PDB entry 8X4S | X-ray diffraction, 2.70 A resolution | chains I and J

Chain I:
Protein: L-tryptophan decarboxylase
Source organism: Psilocybe cubensis
Notes: EC 4.1.1.105
Reference sequence: P0DPA6 (PSID_PSICU); numbering as in UniProt (aligned over 1-402)
Amino-acid sequence (402 residues; row label = number of the first residue in the row):
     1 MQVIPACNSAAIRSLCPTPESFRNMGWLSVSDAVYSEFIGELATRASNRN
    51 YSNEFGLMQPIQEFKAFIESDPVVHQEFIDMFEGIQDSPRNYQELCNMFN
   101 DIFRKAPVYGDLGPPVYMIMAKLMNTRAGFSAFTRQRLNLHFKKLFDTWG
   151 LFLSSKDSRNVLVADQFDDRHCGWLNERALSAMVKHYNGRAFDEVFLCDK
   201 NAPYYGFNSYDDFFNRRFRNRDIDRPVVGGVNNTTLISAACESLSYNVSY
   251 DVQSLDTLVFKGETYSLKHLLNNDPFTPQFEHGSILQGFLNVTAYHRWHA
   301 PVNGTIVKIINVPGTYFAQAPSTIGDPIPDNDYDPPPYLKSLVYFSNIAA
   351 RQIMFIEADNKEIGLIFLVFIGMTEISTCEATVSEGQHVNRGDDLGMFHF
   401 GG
Not modelled in the structure: 1-56
Small-molecule neighbours: A1LWG ((2R)-2-[2-(1H-indol-3-yl)ethylamino]propanoic acid): Leu112, Gly113, Pro114, Tyr117, Gly288, Phe289, Leu290, Asn291, Val292, His296, Tyr338, Leu339, Ile371, Gly372, Met373, Thr374, Ile376, Phe398
What the authors report for this chain:
  - binding site for A1LWG: Leu112, Pro114, Tyr117, Phe289, Leu290, Val292, His296, Tyr338, Leu339, Met373, Thr374, Ile376, Phe398
  - mutagenesis - L112A, F289A, Y338A: increased catalytic activity
  - mutagenesis - Y117A: decreased catalytic activity
  - mutagenesis - L290A, H296A: abolished catalytic activity on L-tryptophan
  - mutagenesis - G402A: unchanged catalytic activity on L-tryptophan
  - mutagenesis - W27A: increased catalytic activity on L-tryptophan
  - mutagenesis - P114G, M373A, F398A: decreased stability
  - catalytic residues: His296
  - catalytic residues: Glu242 (proposed by the authors, not directly observed)

Chain J:
Protein: L-tryptophan decarboxylase
Source organism: Psilocybe cubensis
Notes: EC 4.1.1.105
Reference sequence: P0DPA6 (PSID_PSICU); residues 404-439 here = UniProt positions 404-439
Amino-acid sequence (36 residues; numbered 404 to 439; the number before each row is that of its first residue):
   404 SFALGLRKDCRAEIVEKFTEPGTVIRINEVVAALKA
Not modelled in the structure: 438-439
Glycans and other covalent adducts: (2R)-2-[2-(1H-indol-3-yl)ethylamino]propanoic acid (A1LWG) linked to Ser404

Chain I / chain J interface:
Residue-residue contacts - 100 pairs, chain I then chain J:
  His186(I) - Val427(J)
  His186(I) - Arg429(J)  hydrogen bond (backbone-side chain)
  Phe218(I) - Ile430(J)  hydrophobic
  Arg225(I) - Arg429(J)
  Arg225(I) - Ile430(J)
  Arg225(I) - Asn431(J)  hydrogen bond (backbone-side chain)
  Pro226(I) - Asn431(J)
  Val228(I) - Asn431(J)
  Val228(I) - Glu432(J)
  Val228(I) - Val433(J)  hydrophobic
  Thr235(I) - Ala436(J)
  Thr235(I) - Leu437(J)  hydrogen bond (backbone-backbone)
  Leu236(I) - Ala435(J)
  Leu236(I) - Ala436(J)  hydrophobic
  Ile237(I) - Leu407(J)  hydrophobic
  Ile237(I) - Leu409(J)  hydrophobic
  Ile237(I) - Glu432(J)
  Ile237(I) - Val433(J)
  Ile237(I) - Val434(J)  hydrogen bond (backbone-backbone)
  Ile237(I) - Ala435(J)  hydrogen bond (backbone-backbone)
  Ser238(I) - Asn431(J)  hydrogen bond (side chain-backbone)
  Ser238(I) - Glu432(J)
  Ser238(I) - Val434(J)
  Ala239(I) - Ile428(J)  hydrophobic
  Ala239(I) - Arg429(J)
  Ala239(I) - Ile430(J)
  Ala239(I) - Asn431(J)  hydrogen bond (backbone-backbone)
  Ala239(I) - Glu432(J)  hydrogen bond (backbone-backbone)
  Ala239(I) - Val434(J)  hydrophobic
  Ala240(I) - Ile430(J)
  Cys241(I) - Phe405(J)  hydrophobic
  Cys241(I) - Ile428(J)
  Cys241(I) - Ile430(J)  hydrophobic
  Glu242(I) - Ile428(J)
  Glu242(I) - Arg429(J)
  Glu242(I) - Ile430(J)  hydrogen bond (side chain-backbone)
  Ser243(I) - Phe405(J)
  Ser243(I) - Val427(J)
  Ser243(I) - Ile428(J)  hydrogen bond (backbone-backbone)
  Leu244(I) - Gly425(J)
  Leu244(I) - Thr426(J)
  Leu244(I) - Val427(J)  hydrophobic
  Ser245(I) - Phe421(J)  hydrogen bond (side chain-backbone)
  Ser245(I) - Glu423(J)  hydrogen bond (side chain-backbone)
  Ser245(I) - Pro424(J)
  Ser245(I) - Gly425(J)  hydrogen bond (backbone-backbone)
  Ser245(I) - Thr426(J)  hydrogen bond (backbone-backbone)
  Ser245(I) - Ile428(J)
  Tyr246(I) - Pro424(J)
  Val248(I) - Ile417(J)  hydrophobic
  Val248(I) - Phe421(J)
  Val248(I) - Thr422(J)
  Tyr250(I) - Thr422(J)
  Gln279(I) - Arg410(J)
  Phe280(I) - Gly408(J)
  Phe280(I) - Leu409(J)
  Phe280(I) - Arg410(J)
  His282(I) - Lys411(J)
  Gly283(I) - Leu409(J)
  Gly283(I) - Lys411(J)
  Ser284(I) - Leu407(J)
  Ser284(I) - Gly408(J)
  Ser284(I) - Leu409(J)  hydrogen bond (backbone-backbone)
  Ile285(I) - Ala406(J)  hydrophobic
  Ile285(I) - Leu407(J)
  Leu286(I) - Ala406(J)
  Leu286(I) - Leu407(J)  hydrogen bond (backbone-backbone)
  Leu286(I) - Ile417(J)  hydrophobic
  Leu286(I) - Val434(J)  hydrophobic
  Gln287(I) - Ser404(J)  hydrogen bond
  Gln287(I) - Phe405(J)
  Gly288(I) - Ser404(J)  hydrogen bond (backbone-side chain)
  Gly288(I) - Phe405(J)  hydrogen bond (backbone-backbone)
  Leu290(I) - Ser404(J)
  Tyr295(I) - Ile430(J)  hydrophobic
  Arg297(I) - Ile430(J)
  His299(I) - Ile430(J)
  His299(I) - Asn431(J)  hydrogen bond
  Leu342(I) - Ser404(J)
  Asn360(I) - Leu437(J)
  Glu362(I) - Cys413(J)
  Glu362(I) - Arg414(J)  hydrogen bond (backbone-backbone)
  Ile363(I) - Arg410(J)  hydrogen bond (backbone-side chain)
  Ile363(I) - Cys413(J)
  Gly364(I) - Arg410(J)
  Leu365(I) - Arg410(J)  hydrogen bond (backbone-side chain)
  Ile366(I) - Leu407(J)  hydrophobic
  Ile366(I) - Gly408(J)
  Ile366(I) - Leu409(J)  hydrophobic
  Phe367(I) - Ala406(J)
  Phe367(I) - Leu407(J)
  Phe367(I) - Gly408(J)  hydrogen bond (backbone-backbone)
  Leu368(I) - Ala406(J)
  Val369(I) - Phe405(J)
  Val369(I) - Ala406(J)  hydrogen bond (backbone-backbone)
  Phe370(I) - Ser404(J)
  Phe370(I) - Phe405(J)  hydrophobic
  Ile371(I) - Ser404(J)  hydrogen bond (backbone-backbone)
  Gly392(I) - Asn431(J)
  Phe398(I) - Ser404(J)
Also at the interface, not in a pair above, chain I (50 interface residues in all): Arg221, Val227, Met373, Arg391
Also at the interface, not in a pair above, chain J (29 interface residues in all): Ala415

Summary:
50 residues of chain I and 29 residues of chain J are in contact, with 26 hydrogen bonds. Polar contacts
include His186(I)-Arg429(J), Arg225(I)-Asn431(J) and Ser238(I)-Asn431(J). Bound to chain I: compound A1LWG.
The paper reports catalytic residues His296(I) and Glu242(I); L112A, F289A and Y338A of chain I increase
catalytic activity; 11 substitutions were tested in all.
Here chain I is L-tryptophan decarboxylase and chain J is L-tryptophan decarboxylase, both from Psilocybe
cubensis. Entry 8X4S (The L-tryptophan specific decarboxylase PsiD covalent bonding with tryptamine) was
determined by X-ray diffraction together with 8X4Q and 8ZIA from the same study.
